7L89 - chains B and D of the 8 polymer chains in the assembly; structure by electron microscopy, 3.80 A resolution.

[Chain B]
Name: BG505 SOSIP MD39 - gp120
Source organism: Human immunodeficiency virus 1
Chain sequence (498 residues; numbered 4 to 503 plus 12 insertion-coded residues; 14 numbers in that range are skipped by the numbering (no residue carries them; nothing is unmodelled there); the number before each row is that of its first residue; a row labelled like 185A-185K holds insertion residues (185A, then the next letters in order)):
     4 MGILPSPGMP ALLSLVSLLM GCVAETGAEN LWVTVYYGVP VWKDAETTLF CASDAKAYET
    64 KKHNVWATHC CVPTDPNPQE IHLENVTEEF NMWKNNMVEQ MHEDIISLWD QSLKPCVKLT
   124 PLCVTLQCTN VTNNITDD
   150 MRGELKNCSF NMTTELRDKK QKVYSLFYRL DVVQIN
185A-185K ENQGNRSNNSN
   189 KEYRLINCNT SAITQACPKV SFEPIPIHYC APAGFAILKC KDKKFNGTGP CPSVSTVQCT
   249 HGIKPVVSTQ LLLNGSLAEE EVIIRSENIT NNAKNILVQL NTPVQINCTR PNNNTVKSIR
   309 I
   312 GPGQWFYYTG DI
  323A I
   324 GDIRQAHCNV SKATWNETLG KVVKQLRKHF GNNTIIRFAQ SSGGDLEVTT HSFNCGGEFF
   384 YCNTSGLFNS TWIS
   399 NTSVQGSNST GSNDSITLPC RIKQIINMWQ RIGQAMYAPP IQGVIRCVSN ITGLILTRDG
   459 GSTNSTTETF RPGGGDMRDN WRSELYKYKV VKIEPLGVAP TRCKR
Not modelled in the structure: 4-32, 58-65, 185A-185K, 399-409, 459-462
Disulfide bonds: Cys54-Cys74, Cys119-Cys205, Cys126-Cys196, Cys131-Cys157, Cys218-Cys247, Cys228-Cys239, Cys296-Cys331, Cys378-Cys445, Cys385-Cys418
Covalent attachments: N-acetylglucosamine (NAG) linked to Asn88, Asn133, Asn137, Asn156, Asn160, Asn197, Asn234, Asn262, Asn276, Asn295, Asn301, Asn332, Asn386, Asn392, Asn448

[Chain D]
Name: BG505 SOSIP MD39 - gp41
Source organism: Human immunodeficiency virus 1
Chain sequence (146 residues; numbered 519 to 664; the number before each row is that of its first residue):
   519 SLGFLGAAGS TMGAASMTLT VQARNLLSGI VQQQSNLLRA PEPQQHLLKD THWGIKQLQA
   579 RVLAVEHYLR DQQLLGIWGC SGKLICCTNV PWNSSWSNRN LSEIWDNMTW LQWDKEISNY
   639 TQIIYGLLEE SQNQQEKNEQ DLLALD
Not modelled in the structure: 547-568
Disulfide bonds: Cys598-Cys604
Covalent attachments: N-acetylglucosamine (NAG) linked to Asn611, Asn637

[Chain B / chain D interface]
Disulfides between the chains: Cys501(B)-Cys605(D)
Pairs across the interface (86):
  Leu34(B) - Pro609(D)
  Leu34(B) - Trp610(D)  hydrogen bond (backbone-backbone)
  Leu34(B) - Leu619(D)  hydrophobic
  Trp35(B) - Asn607(D)
  Trp35(B) - Val608(D)
  Trp35(B) - Pro609(D)
  Trp35(B) - Trp610(D)
  Val36(B) - Thr606(D)  hydrogen bond (backbone-backbone)
  Val36(B) - Val608(D)  hydrogen bond (backbone-backbone)
  Val36(B) - Trp610(D)  hydrophobic
  Val36(B) - Ile642(D)  hydrophobic
  Thr37(B) - Cys604(D)
  Val38(B) - Leu593(D)  hydrophobic
  Val38(B) - Trp596(D)  hydrophobic
  Val38(B) - Leu602(D)
  Val38(B) - Ile603(D)
  Val38(B) - Cys604(D)  hydrogen bond (backbone-backbone)
  Tyr39(B) - Ser534(D)
  Tyr39(B) - Leu602(D)
  Tyr39(B) - Ile603(D)  hydrophobic
  Tyr39(B) - Trp623(D)
  Tyr39(B) - Trp628(D)  hydrophobic
  Tyr40(B) - Leu537(D)
  Tyr40(B) - Leu544(D)
  Tyr40(B) - Asp589(D)
  Tyr40(B) - Gln590(D)
  Tyr40(B) - Leu602(D)  hydrogen bond (backbone-backbone)
  Gly41(B) - Leu537(D)
  Gly41(B) - Gln540(D)  hydrogen bond (backbone-side chain)
  Val42(B) - Leu537(D)
  Val42(B) - Trp628(D)  hydrophobic
  Pro43(B) - Leu523(D)  hydrophobic
  Pro43(B) - Ala526(D)
  Pro43(B) - Gln540(D)
  Val44(B) - Trp628(D)  hydrophobic
  Val44(B) - Leu629(D)
  Trp45(B) - Leu523(D)  hydrophobic
  Trp45(B) - Ala526(D)  hydrophobic
  Trp45(B) - Leu629(D)
  Thr50(B) - Leu581(D)
  Thr51(B) - Lys574(D)
  Leu52(B) - Lys574(D)  hydrogen bond (backbone-side chain)
  Phe53(B) - Gln575(D)
  Ile84(B) - Gly521(D)
  Ile84(B) - Phe522(D)
  Ile84(B) - Gly524(D)
  Leu86(B) - Leu523(D)
  Glu87(B) - Ala526(D)
  Asn88(B) - Gly527(D)
  Val89(B) - Ala526(D)
  Val89(B) - Gly527(D)
  Asp107(B) - Trp571(D)
  Asp107(B) - Lys574(D)  salt bridge
  Ser110(B) - Trp571(D)
  Gln114(B) - Trp571(D)  hydrogen bond
  Ala221(B) - Asn543(D)
  Ala221(B) - Leu545(D)
  Ala221(B) - Ser546(D)
  Ala221(B) - Ala582(D)
  Thr244(B) - Leu523(D)
  Lys490(B) - His585(D)
  Ile491(B) - Phe522(D)  hydrophobic
  Ile491(B) - Leu523(D)  hydrophobic
  Pro493(B) - Leu544(D)  hydrophobic
  Pro493(B) - Asp589(D)
  Leu494(B) - Asp589(D)
  Leu494(B) - Leu592(D)  hydrophobic
  Leu494(B) - Leu593(D)  hydrophobic
  Val496(B) - Trp628(D)
  Val496(B) - Trp631(D)  hydrogen bond (backbone-side chain)
  Val496(B) - Ile635(D)
  Ala497(B) - Met530(D)  hydrophobic
  Ala497(B) - Trp623(D)  hydrophobic
  Ala497(B) - Trp628(D)  hydrophobic
  Ala497(B) - Trp631(D)
  Pro498(B) - Trp610(D)  hydrophobic
  Pro498(B) - Leu619(D)
  Pro498(B) - Ile622(D)  hydrophobic
  Pro498(B) - Trp623(D)  hydrogen bond (backbone-side chain)
  Pro498(B) - Trp631(D)
  Cys501(B) - Cys605(D)  disulfide
  Lys502(B) - Thr606(D)
  Lys502(B) - Asn607(D)
  Arg503(B) - Cys605(D)
  Arg503(B) - Thr606(D)  hydrogen bond (backbone-backbone)
  Arg503(B) - Asn607(D)  hydrogen bond (backbone-side chain)
Other interface residues (no listed pair), chain B (45 interface residues in all): Val75, Leu111, Pro220, Gly222, Phe223, Ala224, Gly495, Thr499, Arg500
Other interface residues (no listed pair), chain D (53 interface residues in all): Ala525, Ala533, Thr536, Ala541, Ala578, Tyr586, Cys598, Lys601, Trp614, Tyr643, Leu646

[Overview]
45 residues of chain B face 53 of chain D across their interface; the contacts include 1 disulfide bond, 12
hydrogen bonds and 1 salt bridge. Among the polar pairs are Asp107(B)-Lys574(D), Gly41(B)-Gln540(D) and
Leu52(B)-Lys574(D).
Here chain B is BG505 SOSIP MD39 - gp120 and chain D is BG505 SOSIP MD39 - gp41, both from Human
immunodeficiency virus 1. Entry 7L89 (BG505 SOSIP MD39 in complex with the polyclonal Fab pAbC-4 from animal
Rh.32034 (Wk26 time point)) was determined by electron microscopy together with 7L7T, 7L7U, 7L85, 7L86, 7L87,
7L88 and 15 further entries from the same study.
